PDB entry 3J9U | electron microscopy, 7.60 A resolution (low resolution: residue-level contacts below are approximate; hydrogen-bond / salt-bridge calls are withheld) | chains P and b of the 28 polymer chains in the assembly

== Chain P ==
Molecule: V-type proton ATPase subunit H
Organism: Saccharomyces cerevisiae
Reference sequence: P41807 (VATH_YEAST); residues 1-478 here = UniProt positions 1-478
Sequence (478 residues; row label = number of the first residue in the row):
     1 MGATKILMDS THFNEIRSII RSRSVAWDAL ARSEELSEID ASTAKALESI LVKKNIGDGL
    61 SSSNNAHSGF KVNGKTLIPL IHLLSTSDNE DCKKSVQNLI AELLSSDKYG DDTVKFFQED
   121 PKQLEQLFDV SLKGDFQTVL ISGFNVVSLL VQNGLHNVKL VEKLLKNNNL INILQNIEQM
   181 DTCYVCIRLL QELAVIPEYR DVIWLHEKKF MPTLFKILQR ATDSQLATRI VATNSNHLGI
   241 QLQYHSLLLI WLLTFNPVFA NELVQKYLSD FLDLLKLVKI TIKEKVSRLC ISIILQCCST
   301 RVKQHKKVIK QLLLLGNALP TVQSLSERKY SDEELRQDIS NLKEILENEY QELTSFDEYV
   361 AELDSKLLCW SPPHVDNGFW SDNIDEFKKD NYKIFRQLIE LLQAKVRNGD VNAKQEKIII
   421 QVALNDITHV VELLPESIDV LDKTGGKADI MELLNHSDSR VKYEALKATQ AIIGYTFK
Not modelled in the structure: 56-72
Curated features (UniProtKB/Swiss-Prot):
  - mutagenesis: K405 to I418 (Increases the ATPase activity of membrane-detached V-ATPase V1, appears to have no effect on cell population growth), D410 (D410A: Appears to have no effect on the ATPase activity of membrane-detached V-ATPase V1 or on cell population growth)

== Chain b ==
Molecule: V-type proton ATPase subunit a, vacuolar isoform
Organism: Saccharomyces cerevisiae
Reference sequence: P32563 (VPH1_YEAST); residue numbers follow UniProt; this construct covers 1-840
Sequence (840 residues; numbered 1 to 840; the number before each row is that of its first residue):
     1 MAEKEEAIFR SAEMALVQFY IPQEISRDSA YTLGQLGLVQ FRDLNSKVRA FQRTFVNEIR
    61 RLDNVERQYR YFYSLLKKHD IKLYEGDTDK YLDGSGELYV PPSGSVIDDY VRNASYLEER
   121 LIQMEDATDQ IEVQKNDLEQ YRFILQSGDE FFLKGDNTDS TSYMDEDMID ANGENIAAAI
   181 GASVNYVTGV IARDKVATLE QILWRVLRGN LFFKTVEIEQ PVYDVKTREY KHKNAFIVFS
   241 HGDLIIKRIR KIAESLDANL YDVDSSNEGR SQQLAKVNKN LSDLYTVLKT TSTTLESELY
   301 AIAKELDSWF QDVTREKAIF EILNKSNYDT NRKILIAEGW IPRDELATLQ ARLGEMIARL
   361 GIDVPSIIQV LDTNHTPPTF HRTNKFTAGF QSICDCYGIA QYREINAGLP TIVTFPFMFA
   421 IMFGDMGHGF LMTLAALSLV LNEKKINKMK RGEIFDMAFT GRYIILLMGV FSMYTGFLYN
   481 DIFSKTMTIF KSGWKWPDHW KKGESITATS VGTYPIGLDW AWHGTENALL FSNSYKMKLS
   541 ILMGFIHMTY SYFFSLANHL YFNSMIDIIG NFIPGLLFMQ GIFGYLSVCI VYKWAVDWVK
   601 DGKPAPGLLN MLINMFLSPG TIDDELYPHQ AKVQVFLLLM ALVCIPWLLL VKPLHFKFTH
   661 KKKSHEPLPS TEADASSEDL EAQQLISAMD ADDAEEEEVG SGSHGEDFGD IMIHQVIHTI
   721 EFCLNCVSHT ASYLRLWALS LAHAQLSSVL WTMTIQIAFG FRGFVGVFMT VALFAMWFAL
   781 TCAVLVLMEG TSAMLHSLRL HWVESMSKFF VGEGLPYEPF AFEYKDMEVA VASASSSASS
Not modelled in the structure: 1-13, 152-175, 221-233, 363-840
Curated features (UniProtKB/Swiss-Prot):
  - modified residue: A2 (N-acetylalanine)
  - mutagenesis: D425 (D425N: Reduces assembly of V-ATPase complexes and reduces ATPase activity of the assembled complexes), K538 (K538A: Reduces assembly of V-ATPase complexes), K593 (K593A: Reduces ATPase activity), Q634 (Q634L: Reduces subunit stability), H729 (H729R: Reduces ATPase activity), R735 (R735L: Reduces subunit stability), L739 (L739S: Reduces ATPase activity), H743 (H743A/E/Y: Reduces ATPase activity), L746 (L746S: Reduces ATPase activity), L780 (L780S: Reduces assembly of V-ATPase complexes), E789 (E789A/D/H/Q: Abolishes ATPase activity and proton transport, but does not affect complex assembly), L800 (L800S: Reduces assembly of V-ATPase complexes), 4 further mutagenesis entries in UniProt

== Interface between chain P and chain b ==
Pairs across the interface - 63 pairs, chain P then chain b:
  Q225(P) - S103(b)
  L226(P) - R343(b)
  A227(P) - S103(b)
  A227(P) - G104(b)
  A227(P) - R343(b)
  T228(P) - R343(b)
  R229(P) - M14(b)
  R229(P) - W340(b)
  R229(P) - R343(b)
  K279(P) - V106(b)
  K279(P) - D108(b)
  K279(P) - R112(b)
  E284(P) - F51(b)
  P320(P) - Y116(b)
  T321(P) - R112(b)
  S324(P) - D108(b)
  S324(P) - R112(b)
  L325(P) - D108(b)
  S326(P) - R60(b)
  E327(P) - N57(b)
  E327(P) - R60(b)
  E327(P) - N64(b)
  R328(P) - R61(b)
  R328(P) - V106(b)
  R328(P) - I107(b)
  R328(P) - D108(b)
  K329(P) - N57(b)
  K329(P) - R60(b)
  K329(P) - R61(b)
  S331(P) - A50(b)
  S331(P) - F51(b)
  S331(P) - F55(b)
  R336(P) - F55(b)
  R336(P) - N57(b)
  M451(P) - D283(b)
  M451(P) - T286(b)
  L454(P) - T290(b)
  S459(P) - R120(b)
  K462(P) - T294(b)
  Y463(P) - R120(b)
  Y463(P) - Q123(b)
  L466(P) - I131(b)
  L466(P) - V287(b)
  L466(P) - T291(b)
  K467(P) - Q123(b)
  K467(P) - M124(b)
  T469(P) - V287(b)
  Q470(P) - A127(b)
  Q470(P) - Q130(b)
  I473(P) - Q134(b)
  I473(P) - L284(b)
  I473(P) - V287(b)
  G474(P) - Q134(b)
  T476(P) - S266(b)
  T476(P) - N267(b)
  T476(P) - K276(b)
  T476(P) - N280(b)
  F477(P) - Q134(b)
  F477(P) - D137(b)
  F477(P) - L138(b)
  F477(P) - S266(b)
  F477(P) - N267(b)
  K478(P) - Q134(b)
Other interface residues (no listed pair), chain P (34 interface residues in all): I282, Y330, K447
Other interface residues (no listed pair), chain b (40 interface residues in all): P102, E119, I362

== In short ==
The interface between chain P and chain b involves 34 residues on one side and 40 on the other. Curated
annotation (UniProt) lists one mutagenesis site on chain P; 16 mutagenesis sites on chain b.
Here chain P is V-type proton ATPase subunit H and chain b is V-type proton ATPase subunit a, vacuolar
isoform, both from Saccharomyces cerevisiae. Entry 3J9U (Yeast V-ATPase state 2) was determined by electron
microscopy (same publication as 3J9T and 3J9V).
